5MRC - chains A and C of the 78 polymer chains in the assembly; structure by electron microscopy, 3.25 A resolution.

== Chain A ==
Molecule: 21S ribosomal RNA
Source organism: Saccharomyces cerevisiae
Sequence (3296 nucleotides; row label = number of the first residue in the row):
     1 GUAAAAAGUAGAAUAAUAGAUUUGAAAUAUUUAUUAUAUAGAUUUAAAGA
    51 GAUAAUCAUGGAGUAUAAUAAUUAAAUUUAAUAAAUUUAAUAUAACUAUU
   101 AAUAGAAUUAGGUUACUAAUAAAUUAAUAACAAUUAAUUUUAAAACCUAA
   151 AGGUAAACCUUUAUAUUAAUAAUGUUAUUUUUUAUUAUUUUUAUAAUAAG
   201 AAUAAUUAUUAAUAAUAAUAAACUAAGUGAACUGAAACAUCUAAGUAACU
   251 UAAGGAUAAGAAAUCAACAGAGAUAUUAUGAGUAUUGGUGAGAGAAAAUA
   301 AUAAAGGUCUAAUAAGUAUUAUGUGAAAAAAAUGUAAGAAAAUAGGAUAA
   351 CAAAUUCUAAGACUAAAUACUAUUAAUAAGUAUAGUAAGUACCGUAAGGG
   401 AAAGUAUGAAAAUGAUUAUUUUAUAAGCAAUCAUGAAUAUAUUAUAUUAU
   451 AUUAAUGAUGUACCUUUUGUAUAAUGGGUCAGCAAGUAAUUAAUAUUAGU
   501 AAAACAAUAAGUUAUAAAUAAAUAGAAUAAUAUAUAUAUAUAAAAAAAUA
   551 UAUUAAAAUAUUUAAUUAAUAUUAAUUGACCCGAAAGCAAACGAUCUAAC
   601 UAUGAUAAGAUGGAUAAACGAUCGAACAGGUUGAUGUUGCAAUAUCAUCU
   651 GAUUAAUUGUGGUUAGUAGUGAAAGACAAAUCUGGUUUGCAGAUAGCUGG
   701 UUUUCUAUGAAAUAUAUGUAAGUAUAGCCUUUAUAAAUAAUAAUUAUUAU
   751 AUAAUAUUAUAUUAAUAUUAUAUAAAGAAUGGUACAGCAAUUAAUAUAUA
   801 UUAGGGAACUAUUAAAGUUUUAUUAAUAAUAUUAAAUCUCGAAAUAUUUA
   851 AUUAUAUAUAAUAAAGAGUCAGAUUAUGUGCGAUAAGGUAAAUAAUCUAA
   901 AGGGAAACAGCCCAGAUUAAGAUAUAAAGUUCCUAAUAAAUAAUAAGUGA
   951 AAUAAAUAUUAAAAUAUUAUAAUAUAAUCAGUUAAUGGGUUUGACAAUAA
  1001 CCAUUUUUUAAUGAACAUGUAACAAUGCACUGAUUUAUAAUAAAUAAAAA
  1051 AAAAUAAUAUUUAAAAUCAAAUAUAUAUAUAUUUGUUAAUAGAUAAUAUA
  1101 CGGAUCUUAAUAAUAAGAAUUAUUUAAUUCCUAAUAUGGAAUAUUAUAUU
  1151 UUUAUAAUAAAAAUAUAAAUACUGAAUAUCUAAAUAUUAUUAUUACUUUU
  1201 UUUUUAAUAAUAAUAAUAUGGUAAUAGAACAUUUAAUGAUAAUAUAUAUU
  1251 AGUUAUUAAUUAAUAUAUGUAUUAAUUAAAUAGAGAAUGCUGACAUGAGU
  1301 AACGAAAAAAAGGUAUAAACCUUUUCACCUAAAACAUAAGGUUUAACUAU
  1351 AAAAGUACGGCCCCUAAUUAAAUUAAUAAAAAUAUAAAUAUAUUUAAGAU
  1401 GGGAUAAUCUAUAUUAAUAAAAAUUUAUCUUAAAAUAUAUAUAUUAUUAA
  1451 UAAUUAUAUUAAUUAAUUAAUAAUAUAUAUAAUUAUAUUAUAUAUUAUAU
  1501 AUUUUUUAUAUAAUAUAAACUAAUAAAGAUCAGGAAAUAAUUAAUGUAUA
  1551 CCGUAAUGUAGACCGACUCAGGUAUGUAAGUAGAGAAUAUGAAGGUGAAU
  1601 UAGAUAAUUAAAGGGAAGGAACUCGGCAAAGAUAGCUCAUAAGUUAGUCA
  1651 AUAAAGAGUAAUAAGAACAAAGUUGUACAACUGUUUACUAAAAACACCGC
  1701 ACUUUGCAGAAACGAUAAGUUUAAGUAUAAGGUGUGAACUCUGCUCCAUG
  1751 CUUAAUAUAUAAAUAAAAUUAUUUAACGAUAAUUUAAUUAAAUUUAGGUA
  1801 AAUAGCAGCCUUAUUAUGAGGGUUAUAAUGUAGCGAAAUUCCUUGGCCUA
  1851 UAAUUGAGGUCCCGCAUGAAUGACGUAAUGAUACAACAACUGUCUCCCCU
  1901 UUAAGCUAAGUGAAAUUGAAAUCGUAGUGAAGAUGCUAUGUACCUUCAGC
  1951 AAGACGGAAAGACCCUAUGCAGCUUUACUGUAAUUAGAUAGAUCGAAUUA
  2001 UUGUUUAUUAUAUUCAGCAUAUUAAGUAAUCCUAUUAUUAGGUAAUCGUU
  2051 UAGAUAUUAAUGAGAUACUUAUUAUAAUAUAAUGAUAAUUCUAAUCUUAU
  2101 AAAUAAUUAUUAUUAUUAUUAUUAAUAAUAAUAAUAUGCUUUCAAGCAUA
  2151 GUGAUAAAACAUAUUUAUAUGAUAAUCACUUUACUUAAUAGAUAUAAUUC
  2201 UUAAGUAAUAUAUAAUAUAUAUUUUAUAUAUAUUAUAUAUAAUAUAAGAG
  2251 ACAAUCUCUAAUUGGUAGUUUUGAUGGGGCGUCAUUAUCAGCAAAAGUAU
  2301 CUGAAUAAGUCCAUAAAUAAAUAUAUAAAAUUAUUGAAUAAAAAAAAAAU
  2351 AAUAUAUAUUAUAUAUAUUAAUUAUAAAUUGAAAUAUGUUUAUAUAAAUU
  2401 UAUAUUUAUUGAAUAUAUUUUAGUAAUAGAUAAAAAUAUGUACAGUAAAA
  2451 UUGUAAGGAAAACAAUAAUAACUUUCUCCUCUCUCGGUGGGGGUUCACAC
  2501 CUAUUUUUAAUAGGUGUGAACCCCUCUUCGGGGUUCCGGUUCCCUUUCGG
  2551 GUCCCGGAACUUAAAUAAAAAUGGAAAGAAUUAAAUUAAUAUAAUGGUAU
  2601 AACUGUGCGAUAAUUGUAACACAAACGAGUGAAACAAGUACGUAAGUAUG
  2651 GCAUAAUGAACAAAUAACACUGAUUGUAAAGGUUAUUGAUAACGAAUAAA
  2701 AGUUACGCUAGGGAUAACAGGGUAAUAUAGCGAAAGAGUAGAUAUUGUAA
  2751 GCUAUGUUUGCCACCUCGAUGUCGACUCAACAUUUCCUCUUGGUUGUAAA
  2801 AGCUAAGAAGGGUUUGACUGUUCGUCAAUUAAAAUGUUACGUGAGUUGGG
  2851 UUAAAUACGAUGUGAAUCAGUAUGGUUCCUAUCUGCUGAAGGAAAUAUUA
  2901 UCAAAUUAAAUCUCAUUAUUAGUACGCAAGGACCAUAAUGAAUCAACCCA
  2951 UGGUGUAUCUAUUGAUAAUAAUAUAAUAUAUUUAAUAAAAAUAAUACUUU
  3001 AUUAAUAUAUUAUCUAUAUUAGUUUAUAUUUUAAUUAUAUAUUAUCAUAG
  3051 UAGAUAAGCUAAGUUGAUAAUAAAUAAAUAUUGAAUACAUAUUAAAUAUG
  3101 AAGUUGUUUUAAUAAGAUAAUUAAUCUGAUAAUUUUAUACUAAAAUUAAU
  3151 AAUUAUAGGUUUUAUAUAUUAUUUAUAAAUAAAUAUAUUAUAAUAAUAAU
  3201 AAUUAUUAUUAUUAAUAAAAAAUAUUAAUUAUAAUAUUAAUAAAAUACUA
  3251 AUUUAUCAGUUAUCUAUAUAAUAUCUAAUCUAUUAUUCUAUAUACU
Not modelled in the structure: 1-7, 80-83, 107-109, 129-131, 179-199, 554-559, 757-765, 811-815, 822, 967-1055, 1133-1136, 1153-1159, 1196-1204, 1375-1379, 1419-1422, 1441-1480, 1503-1505, 1538-1539, 2013-2077, 2101-2182, 2189-2197, 2222-2226, 2241-2242, 2277-2280, 2339-2344, 2393-2407, 2479-2572, 2715-2718, 2767-2771, 2985-3001, 3036-3039, 3179-3228, 3294-3296
Bound ions: Mg2+ site 1: A150, A218; Mg2+ site 2: A237, C238; Mg2+ site 3: G245, A327; Mg2+ site 4 near A258 (its only coordinating residue here); Mg2+ site 5 near G280 (its only coordinating residue here); Mg2+ site 6 near U322 (its only coordinating residue here); Mg2+ site 7 near A359 (its only coordinating residue here); Mg2+ site 8: A359, A360 (shared with 1 residue of chain b); Mg2+ site 9 near G394 (its only coordinating residue here); Mg2+ site 10: A423, U424; Mg2+ site 11 near G427 (its only coordinating residue here); Mg2+ site 12: C464 (shared with 3 residues of chain N); 130 more Mg2+ sites not listed

== Chain C ==
Molecule: uL3m
Source organism: Saccharomyces cerevisiae
UniProt: P31334 (RM09_YEAST); numbering as in UniProt (aligned over 21-269)
Chain sequence (249 residues; row label = number of the first residue in the row):
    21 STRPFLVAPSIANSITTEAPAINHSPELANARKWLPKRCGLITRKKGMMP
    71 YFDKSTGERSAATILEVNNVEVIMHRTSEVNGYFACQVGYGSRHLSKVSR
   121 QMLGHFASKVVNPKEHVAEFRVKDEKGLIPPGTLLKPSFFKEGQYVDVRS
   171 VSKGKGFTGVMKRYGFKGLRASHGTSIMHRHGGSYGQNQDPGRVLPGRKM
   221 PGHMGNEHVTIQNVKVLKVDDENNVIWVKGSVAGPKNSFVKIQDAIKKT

== Chain A / chain C interface ==
Contacting residue pairs - 250 pairs, chain A then chain C:
  U30(A) with Ser21(C), hydrogen bond to the base; Arg23(C), hydrogen bond to the sugar
  U31(A) with Arg23(C), salt bridge to the phosphate
  A473(A) with Gln209(C), base contact
  A634(A) with Gly194(C), phosphate contact
  U635(A) with Ser196(C), phosphate contact; Ile197(C), phosphate contact
  G636(A) with Ile197(C), phosphate contact
  U1097(A) with Gln209(C), base contact; Asp210(C), hydrogen bond to the base; Pro211(C), base contact; Arg213(C), hydrogen bond to the base
  A1606(A) with Phe177(C), hydrogen bond to the sugar
  A1607(A) with Phe177(C), sugar contact; Thr178(C), sugar contact; Gly179(C), hydrogen bond to the phosphate; Pro221(C), sugar contact
  U1608(A) with Gly179(C), phosphate contact; Arg200(C), salt bridge to the phosphate; His201(C), hydrogen bond to the sugar
  U1609(A) with Ile197(C), sugar contact; Met198(C), phosphate contact; His199(C), hydrogen bond to the phosphate; Arg200(C), hydrogen bond to the phosphate; His201(C), phosphate contact
  A1610(A) with Ile197(C), phosphate contact; His199(C), salt bridge to the phosphate
  C1622(A) with His193(C), hydrogen bond to the base
  U1623(A) with Arg190(C), sugar contact; His193(C), sugar contact
  G1625(A) with His193(C), hydrogen bond to the base
  C1627(A) with Ser192(C), hydrogen bond to the base; His193(C), stacking on the base
  A1628(A) with Ser192(C), sugar contact
  U1893(A) with Ala191(C), phosphate contact; Ser192(C), sugar contact; His193(C), sugar contact
  C1894(A) with Arg190(C), phosphate contact; Ala191(C), hydrogen bond to the phosphate
  C1897(A) with Met181(C), sugar contact; Lys187(C), phosphate contact
  C1898(A) with Arg200(C), salt bridge to the phosphate
  G1924(A) with Arg213(C), hydrogen bond to the phosphate
  U1925(A) with Pro211(C), phosphate contact; Arg213(C), salt bridge to the phosphate
  G1932(A) with Gln209(C), hydrogen bond to the sugar
  A1948(A) with Phe177(C), base contact
  G1949(A) with Phe177(C), sugar contact; Met220(C), hydrogen bond to the base; Pro221(C), sugar contact
  C1950(A) with Tyr205(C), sugar contact; Met220(C), base contact; Pro221(C), sugar contact
  A1951(A) with His201(C), salt bridge to the phosphate; Gly203(C), phosphate contact; Tyr205(C), phosphate contact
  A1952(A) with Gly203(C), phosphate contact; Ser204(C), phosphate contact; Tyr205(C), hydrogen bond to the phosphate; Gly206(C), sugar contact; Gln207(C), hydrogen bond to the sugar; Asn208(C), phosphate contact; Gln209(C), sugar contact; Gly212(C), sugar contact; Arg213(C), base contact; Val214(C), base contact
  G1953(A) with Asn208(C), phosphate contact; Gln209(C), sugar contact; Gly212(C), sugar contact
  A2775(A) with Arg190(C), sugar contact
  C2776(A) with Arg190(C), sugar contact
  U2777(A) with Lys187(C), salt bridge to the phosphate; Gly188(C), sugar contact; Leu189(C), sugar contact; Gly202(C), hydrogen bond to the sugar; Gly203(C), base contact; Ser204(C), hydrogen bond to the base
  C2778(A) with Phe186(C), sugar contact; Lys187(C), salt bridge to the phosphate; Gly202(C), sugar contact; Ser204(C), base contact; Arg218(C), hydrogen bond to the sugar
  A2779(A) with Arg218(C), hydrogen bond to the sugar; Lys219(C), phosphate contact
  A2780(A) with Gln207(C), sugar contact; Leu215(C), sugar contact
  U2838(A) with Gln207(C), hydrogen bond to the base; Asp210(C), hydrogen bond to the sugar; Pro211(C), sugar contact
  A2839(A) with Gln207(C), phosphate contact; Asn208(C), hydrogen bond to the sugar; Gln209(C), hydrogen bond to the base; Asp210(C), hydrogen bond to the phosphate
  G2841(A) with Ser204(C), hydrogen bond to the base; Gly206(C), hydrogen bond to the base; Gln207(C), sugar contact; Asn208(C), hydrogen bond to the sugar
  U2842(A) with Ser204(C), hydrogen bond to the sugar; Gly206(C), sugar contact; Asn208(C), hydrogen bond to the phosphate
  G2845(A) with Leu189(C), base contact; Met198(C), hydrogen bond to the sugar; Gly203(C), sugar contact; Ser204(C), base contact
  U2846(A) with Leu189(C), sugar contact; Thr195(C), sugar contact; Ser196(C), hydrogen bond to the phosphate; Met198(C), sugar contact
  U2847(A) with Gly194(C), sugar contact; Ser196(C), hydrogen bond to the phosphate
  G2848(A) with Gly194(C), phosphate contact
  G2885(A) with Arg213(C), sugar contact; Val214(C), hydrogen bond to the sugar; Met220(C), base contact
  C2886(A) with Val214(C), sugar contact; Leu215(C), sugar contact; Pro216(C), phosphate contact; Gly217(C), hydrogen bond to the phosphate; Arg218(C), sugar contact; Met220(C), base contact
  U2887(A) with Arg183(C), hydrogen bond to the sugar; Gly217(C), hydrogen bond to the phosphate; Arg218(C), sugar contact; Met220(C), sugar contact; Pro221(C), hydrogen bond to the sugar; Gly222(C), sugar contact
  G2888(A) with Phe177(C), sugar contact; Arg183(C), salt bridge to the phosphate; Gly222(C), sugar contact; His223(C), hydrogen bond to the sugar
  A2889(A) with His223(C), salt bridge to the phosphate
  U2899(A) with Gln121(C), base contact
  A2900(A) with Ser119(C), sugar contact; Gln121(C), sugar contact; Met122(C), sugar contact
  U2901(A) with Met122(C), sugar contact
  C2902(A) with Arg96(C), hydrogen bond to the base; Gln107(C), hydrogen bond to the sugar; Val137(C), sugar contact; Ala138(C), phosphate contact; Glu139(C), hydrogen bond to the sugar
  A2903(A) with Tyr103(C), hydrogen bond to the sugar; Ala138(C), phosphate contact; Glu139(C), hydrogen bond to the phosphate
  A2904(A) with Tyr103(C), sugar contact; Arg141(C), hydrogen bond to the phosphate
  A2905(A) with His44(C), hydrogen bond to the sugar; Ala49(C), sugar contact; Lys53(C), salt bridge to the phosphate; Arg141(C), salt bridge to the phosphate
  U2906(A) with His44(C), phosphate contact; Arg52(C), salt bridge to the phosphate
  U2907(A) with His44(C), phosphate contact
  A2945(A) with Val229(C), sugar contact
  A2946(A) with Ser172(C), phosphate contact; Val229(C), sugar contact; Ile231(C), sugar contact; Val252(C), sugar contact; Ala253(C), sugar contact
  C2947(A) with Lys65(C), hydrogen bond to the phosphate; Met68(C), sugar contact; Ser172(C), phosphate contact; Lys173(C), hydrogen bond to the phosphate; Ser251(C), hydrogen bond to the sugar; Val252(C), sugar contact; Ala253(C), sugar contact; Gly254(C), hydrogen bond to the phosphate
  C2948(A) with Lys65(C), salt bridge to the phosphate; Lys173(C), salt bridge to the phosphate
  C2949(A) with Met68(C), sugar contact; Met69(C), sugar contact; Pro70(C), sugar contact; Arg79(C), hydrogen bond to the base; Ala81(C), base contact
  A2950(A) with Arg79(C), hydrogen bond to the sugar
  C3059(A) with Lys173(C), salt bridge to the phosphate; Lys182(C), phosphate contact
  U3060(A) with Lys175(C), salt bridge to the phosphate; Lys182(C), salt bridge to the phosphate
  U3065(A) with Lys249(C), phosphate contact; Gly250(C), sugar contact
  G3066(A) with Gln232(C), hydrogen bond to the sugar; Asn233(C), phosphate contact; Lys249(C), salt bridge to the phosphate
  A3067(A) with Gln232(C), sugar contact; Asn233(C), hydrogen bond to the phosphate; Lys267(C), phosphate contact
  U3068(A) with Lys267(C), phosphate contact
  A3069(A) with Trp54(C), sugar contact; Gln232(C), base contact; Lys267(C), sugar contact
  A3070(A) with Arg52(C), base contact; Trp54(C), stacking on the base
  G3106(A) with Arg52(C), phosphate contact
  U3107(A) with Arg52(C), salt bridge to the phosphate; Lys53(C), salt bridge to the phosphate; Trp54(C), hydrogen bond to the phosphate
  U3108(A) with Lys53(C), phosphate contact; Trp54(C), hydrogen bond to the phosphate; Gln232(C), hydrogen bond to the sugar; Lys267(C), hydrogen bond to the sugar
  U3109(A) with Arg169(C), salt bridge to the phosphate; Thr230(C), hydrogen bond to the phosphate; Gln232(C), sugar contact
  U3110(A) with Glu227(C), sugar contact; His228(C), sugar contact; Thr230(C), hydrogen bond to the phosphate
  A3111(A) with Glu227(C), phosphate contact; His228(C), hydrogen bond to the phosphate
  G3116(A) with Arg96(C), base contact; Val100(C), sugar contact
  A3117(A) with Met94(C), sugar contact; Arg96(C), hydrogen bond to the sugar; Asn101(C), sugar contact
  U3118(A) with Met94(C), sugar contact; His125(C), hydrogen bond to the sugar; Lys129(C), hydrogen bond to the phosphate
  A3119(A) with Gln121(C), hydrogen bond to the sugar; Gly124(C), sugar contact; His125(C), hydrogen bond to the sugar; Ser128(C), sugar contact
  A3120(A) with Arg120(C), hydrogen bond to the sugar; Gln121(C), base contact
  U3121(A) with Arg120(C), salt bridge to the phosphate
  C3126(A) with Arg120(C), phosphate contact; Gln121(C), sugar contact
  U3127(A) with Ser119(C), sugar contact; Arg120(C), hydrogen bond to the phosphate; Gln121(C), sugar contact
  U3136(A) with Pro255(C), phosphate contact
  A3137(A) with Lys173(C), phosphate contact; Gly174(C), hydrogen bond to the phosphate; Asn226(C), sugar contact
  U3138(A) with Gly174(C), phosphate contact; Lys175(C), hydrogen bond to the phosphate; Gly176(C), hydrogen bond to the phosphate; His223(C), salt bridge to the phosphate; Met224(C), phosphate contact
  A3139(A) with Gly176(C), phosphate contact; Phe177(C), hydrogen bond to the phosphate
  A3145(A) with Arg113(C), salt bridge to the phosphate
  U3146(A) with Arg113(C), salt bridge to the phosphate; Lys117(C), salt bridge to the phosphate
  U3147(A) with Lys117(C), phosphate contact
  U3153(A) with His114(C), hydrogen bond to the base
  U3154(A) with His114(C), stacking on the base; Ser116(C), base contact; Lys117(C), hydrogen bond to the base
  U3267(A) with Arg23(C), salt bridge to the phosphate
  A3268(A) with Arg23(C), salt bridge to the phosphate
Interface residues without a listed pair, chain A (99 interface residues in all): C2944, U3064
Interface residues without a listed pair, chain C (111 interface residues in all): Pro24, Asn43, Ser45, Pro46, Val118, Tyr184, Lys261, Ile266, Lys268

== In short ==
99 residues of chain A face 111 of chain C across their interface, with 76 hydrogen bonds, 29 salt bridges and
3 aromatic stacking contacts. Polar contacts include U30(A)-Ser21(C), U1097(A)-Asp210(C) and
U1097(A)-Arg213(C). A150(A) and A218(A) form the Mg2+ site 1.
Here chain A is 21S ribosomal RNA and chain C is uL3m, both from Saccharomyces cerevisiae. Entry 5MRC
(Structure of the yeast mitochondrial ribosome - Class A) was determined by electron microscopy (same
publication as 5MRE and 5MRF).
